Entry 6EDV (X-ray diffraction, 1.35 A resolution); this record covers chain A.

[Chain A]
Molecule: Acetyltransferase PA3944
Source organism: Pseudomonas aeruginosa (strain ATCC 15692 / DSM 22644 / CIP 104116 / JCM 14847 / LMG 12228 / 1C / PRS 101 / PAO1)
Notes: EC 2.3.1.-
Reference sequence: Q9HX72 (ATSE3_PSEAE); residue numbers follow UniProt; this construct covers 1-192
Amino-acid sequence (194 residues; numbered -1 to 192; the number before each row is that of its first residue; numbers below 1 keep their minus sign (Gly-1 is residue -1)):
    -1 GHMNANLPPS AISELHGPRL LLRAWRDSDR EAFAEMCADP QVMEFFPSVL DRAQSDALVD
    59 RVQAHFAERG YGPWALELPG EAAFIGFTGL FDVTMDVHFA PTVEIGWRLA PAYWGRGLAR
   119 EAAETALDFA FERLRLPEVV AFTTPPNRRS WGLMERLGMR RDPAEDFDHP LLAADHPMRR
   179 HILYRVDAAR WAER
Unresolved in the structure: -1 to 8
Sequence notes: expression tag (-1 to 0)
UniProt features mapped onto this chain:
  - binding site (CoA): Trp105 to Leu107, Gly113, Asn145, Gly150 to Met152
Bound ions: Ca2+: Asp25, Glu66 (together with 1,2-ethanediol)
Residues lining bound ligands: coenzyme A (COA): Arg17, Val40, Phe44, Trp105, Arg106, Leu107, Tyr111, Trp112, Gly113, Arg114, Gly115, Leu116, Ala117, Arg118, Phe140, Thr141, Asn145, Arg147, Ser148, Leu151, Arg154

[In short]
Bound to chain A: coenzyme A. Asp25 and Glu66 form the Ca2+ site. UniProt lists 8 CoA-binding residues.
Chain A is Acetyltransferase PA3944 (Pseudomonas aeruginosa (strain ATCC 15692 / DSM 22644 / CIP 104116 / JCM
14847 / LMG 12228 / 1C / PRS 101 / PAO1)); the structure, Structure of a GNAT superfamily acetyltransferase
PA3944 in complex with CoA, was determined by X-ray diffraction (same publication as 6EDD).
